9FG2 - chains A and B of the 6 polymer chains in the assembly; structure by electron microscopy, 3.00 A resolution.

== Chain A ==
Name: Gamma-aminobutyric acid receptor subunit alpha-1
Organism: Homo sapiens
UniProtKB: P14867 (GBRA1_HUMAN); residues 5-429 here correspond to UniProt positions 32-456 (UniProt number = residue number + 27)
Amino-acid sequence (411 residues; row label = number of the first residue in the row; note: 71 numbers in that range are skipped by the numbering (no residue carries them; nothing is unmodelled there); numbers below 1 keep their minus sign (Met-52 is residue -52)):
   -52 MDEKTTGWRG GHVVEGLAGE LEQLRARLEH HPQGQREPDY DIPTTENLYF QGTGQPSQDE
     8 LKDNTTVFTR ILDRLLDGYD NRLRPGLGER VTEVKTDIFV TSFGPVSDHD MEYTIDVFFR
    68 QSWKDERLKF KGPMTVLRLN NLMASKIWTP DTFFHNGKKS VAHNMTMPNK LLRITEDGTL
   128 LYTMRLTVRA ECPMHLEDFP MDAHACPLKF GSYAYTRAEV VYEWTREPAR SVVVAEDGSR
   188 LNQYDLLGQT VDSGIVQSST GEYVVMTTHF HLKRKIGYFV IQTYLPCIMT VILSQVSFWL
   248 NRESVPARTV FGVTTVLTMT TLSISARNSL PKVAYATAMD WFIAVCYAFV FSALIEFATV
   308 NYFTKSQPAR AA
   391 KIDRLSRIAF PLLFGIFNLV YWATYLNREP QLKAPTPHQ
Not modelled in the structure: -52 to 9, 419-429
Sequence notes: initiating methionine (-52); expression tag (-51 to 4); linker (313-319)
Curated features (UniProtKB/Swiss-Prot):
  - binding site (4-aminobutanoate): Arg67, Thr130
  - binding site (3alpha-hydroxy-5alpha-pregnan-11,20-dione): Trp246
  - glycosylation (N-linked (GlcNAc...) asparagine): Asn11, Asn111
Disulfides: Cys139-Cys153
Covalent attachments: glycan linked to Asn111
Ligand contacts:
  - gamma-amino-butanoic acid (ABU): Phe65, Arg67, Leu118, Thr130
  - D3D ((19S,22R,25R)-22,25,26-trihydroxy-16,22-dioxo-17,21,23-trioxa-22lambda~5~-phosphahexacosan-19-yl (9E)-octadec-9-enoate): Asp192, Lys220, Arg221, Lys222, Ile223, Gly224, Val227, Ile228, Leu232, Pro233, Ile235, Met236, Ile239, Pro401, Phe404, Gly405, Asn408, Trp412, Leu416

== Chain B ==
Name: Gamma-aminobutyric acid receptor subunit beta-3
Organism: Homo sapiens
UniProtKB: P28472 (GBRB3_HUMAN); residues 1-448 here correspond to UniProt positions 26-473 (UniProt number = residue number + 25)
Amino-acid sequence (395 residues; numbered -53 to 448; 107 numbers in that range are skipped by the numbering (no residue carries them; nothing is unmodelled there); the number before each row is that of its first residue; numbers below 1 keep their minus sign (Met-53 is residue -53)):
   -53 MDEKTTGWRG GHVVEGLAGE LEQLRARLEH HPQGQREPDY DIPTTENLYF QGTGQSVNDP
     7 GNMSFVKETV DKLLKGYDIR LRPDFGGPPV CVGMNIDIAS IDMVSEVNMD YTLTMYFQQY
    67 WRDKRLAYSG IPLNLTLDNR VADQLWVPDT YFLNDKKSFV HGVTVKNRMI RLHPDGTVLY
   127 GLRITTTAAC MMDLRRYPLD EQNCTLEIES YGYTTDDIEF YWRGGDKAVT GVERIELPQF
   187 SIVEHRLVSR NVVFATGAYP RLSLSFRLKR NIGYFILQTY MPSILITILS WVSFWINYDA
   247 SAARVALGIT TVLTMTTINT HLRETLPKIP YVKAIDMYLM GCFVFVFLAL LEYAFVNYIF
   307 FSQPARAA
   422 AIDRWSRIVF PFTFSLFNLV YWLYYVN
Not modelled in the structure: -53 to 7, 448
Sequence notes: initiating methionine (-53); expression tag (-52 to 0); linker (308-314)
Curated features (UniProtKB/Swiss-Prot):
  - binding site (benzamidine): Asp95 to Tyr97, Glu155 to Tyr157, Phe200
  - binding site (4-aminobutanoate): Tyr97, Glu155, Tyr157, Thr202
  - binding site (histamine): Tyr97, Ser156, Tyr157, Thr202
  - glycosylation (N-linked (GlcNAc...) asparagine): Asn8, Asn80, Asn149
Disulfides: Cys136-Cys150
Covalent attachments: N-acetylglucosamine (NAG) linked to Asn80; glycan linked to Asn149
Ligand contacts:
  - gamma-amino-butanoic acid (ABU): Tyr97, Glu155, Ser156, Tyr157, Phe200, Thr202, Tyr205
  - D3D ((19S,22R,25R)-22,25,26-trihydroxy-16,22-dioxo-17,21,23-trioxa-22lambda~5~-phosphahexacosan-19-yl (9E)-octadec-9-enoate): Thr262, Asn265, Val278, Met286, Phe289, Val290

== How chain A and chain B interact ==
Pairs across the interface - 93 pairs, chain A then chain B:
  Thr12(A) - Leu27(B)
  Phe15(A) - Phe31(B)  hydrophobic
  Thr16(A) - Asp24(B)  hydrogen bond
  Thr16(A) - Leu27(B)
  Leu19(A) - Arg26(B)
  Leu19(A) - Leu27(B)  hydrophobic
  Asp20(A) - Arg26(B)  salt bridge
  Leu23(A) - Arg26(B)
  Phe46(A) - Phe200(B)  hydrophobic
  Phe65(A) - Tyr97(B)
  Phe65(A) - Leu99(B)  hydrophobic
  Phe65(A) - Tyr157(B)
  Phe65(A) - Phe200(B)  hydrophobic
  Arg67(A) - Ala201(B)
  Arg67(A) - Thr202(B)
  Met81(A) - Gly32(B)
  Leu84(A) - Phe31(B)  hydrophobic
  Arg85(A) - Phe31(B)
  Arg85(A) - Asp163(B)  salt bridge
  Asn87(A) - Ile25(B)  hydrogen bond (side chain-backbone)
  Asn87(A) - Arg26(B)
  Asn87(A) - Tyr159(B)
  Leu89(A) - Ile25(B)  hydrophobic
  Leu89(A) - Arg26(B)
  His110(A) - Lys102(B)
  Met112(A) - Thr96(B)
  Met112(A) - Tyr97(B)
  Met112(A) - Ser104(B)
  Met112(A) - Phe105(B)  hydrophobic
  Met112(A) - Val106(B)  hydrophobic
  Met112(A) - Ile130(B)  hydrophobic
  Thr113(A) - Thr96(B)  hydrogen bond (backbone-backbone)
  Thr113(A) - Leu128(B)
  Met114(A) - Val93(B)  hydrophobic
  Met114(A) - Pro94(B)
  Asn116(A) - Tyr97(B)
  Asn116(A) - Tyr157(B)
  Lys117(A) - Tyr157(B)
  Leu118(A) - Tyr157(B)
  Leu118(A) - Gly158(B)
  Arg120(A) - Gly158(B)  hydrogen bond (side chain-backbone)
  Arg120(A) - Thr160(B)
  Arg120(A) - Thr202(B)  hydrogen bond (side chain-backbone)
  Arg120(A) - Tyr205(B)  hydrogen bond
  Thr130(A) - Tyr157(B)  hydrogen bond
  Met131(A) - Tyr157(B)  hydrogen bond (backbone-side chain)
  Arg132(A) - Tyr97(B)
  Arg132(A) - Phe98(B)  hydrogen bond (side chain-backbone)
  Arg132(A) - Leu99(B)
  Arg132(A) - Asp101(B)
  Arg132(A) - Tyr157(B)  hydrogen bond (backbone-side chain)
  Arg187(A) - Lys102(B)
  Arg187(A) - Ala135(B)
  Arg187(A) - Met137(B)
  Asn189(A) - Met137(B)
  Asn189(A) - Pro273(B)
  Asn189(A) - Lys274(B)
  Asn189(A) - Pro276(B)
  Gln190(A) - Lys274(B)
  Lys222(A) - Pro276(B)
  Gly224(A) - Pro276(B)
  Tyr225(A) - Arg269(B)
  Tyr225(A) - Lys274(B)
  Tyr225(A) - Ile275(B)
  Tyr225(A) - Pro276(B)
  Ile228(A) - Arg269(B)
  Ile228(A) - Pro276(B)
  Ile228(A) - Val278(B)  hydrophobic
  Ile228(A) - Met286(B)  hydrophobic
  Gln229(A) - Thr266(B)  hydrogen bond (side chain-backbone)
  Gln229(A) - Arg269(B)  hydrogen bond
  Gln229(A) - Glu270(B)
  Leu240(A) - Ile255(B)  hydrophobic
  Leu240(A) - Phe293(B)  hydrophobic
  Leu240(A) - Leu296(B)  hydrophobic
  Val243(A) - Ala300(B)  hydrophobic
  Trp246(A) - Tyr304(B)
  Leu247(A) - Asn303(B)
  Asn248(A) - Asn303(B)  hydrogen bond
  Asn248(A) - Phe306(B)
  Asn248(A) - Phe307(B)
  Ser251(A) - Ser247(B)
  Ser251(A) - Asn303(B)
  Ala254(A) - Ser247(B)
  Ala254(A) - Val251(B)
  Phe258(A) - Val251(B)  hydrophobic
  Phe258(A) - Ile255(B)  hydrophobic
  Thr261(A) - Ile255(B)
  Thr261(A) - Leu259(B)
  Thr265(A) - Leu259(B)
  Ser272(A) - Glu270(B)  hydrogen bond
  Ser276(A) - Lys274(B)
  Arg397(A) - Tyr304(B)
Other interface residues (no listed pair), chain A (57 interface residues in all): Thr48, Leu86, Met90, Leu128, Ser186, Leu188, Leu232, Pro233, Met236, Ile239, Pro253
Other interface residues (no listed pair), chain B (61 interface residues in all): Met55, Trp92, Asp95, Asn100, Asp162, Ala248, Val258, Thr262, Tyr277, Phe289, Leu297

== In short ==
57 residues of chain A and 61 residues of chain B are in contact; the contacts include 14 hydrogen bonds and 2
salt bridges. Polar contacts include Asp20(A)-Arg26(B), Arg85(A)-Asp163(B) and Thr16(A)-Asp24(B). Compound D3D
and gamma-amino-butanoic acid are bound between chain A and chain B.
Here chain A is Gamma-aminobutyric acid receptor subunit alpha-1 and chain B is Gamma-aminobutyric acid
receptor subunit beta-3, both from Homo sapiens. Entry 9FG2 (Cryo-EM structure of the alpha1beta3gamma2
GABA(A) receptor in complex with GABA and Nb38 in the long-lived ...) was determined by electron microscopy.
